Entry 7Y7I (electron microscopy, 3.42 A resolution); this record covers chains D and I of the 12 polymer chains in the assembly.

Chain D:
Molecule: Histone H2B type 1-J
Source organism: Homo sapiens
UniProt: P06899 (H2B1J_HUMAN); residues 0-125 here correspond to UniProt positions 1-126 (UniProt number = residue number + 1)
Chain sequence (129 residues; numbered -3 to 125; the number before each row is that of its first residue; numbers below 1 keep their minus sign (Gly-3 is residue -3)):
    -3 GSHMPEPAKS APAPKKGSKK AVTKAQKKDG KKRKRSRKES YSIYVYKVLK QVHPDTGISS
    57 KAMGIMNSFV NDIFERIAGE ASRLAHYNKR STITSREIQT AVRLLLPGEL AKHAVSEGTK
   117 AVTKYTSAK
Unresolved in the structure: -3 to 29, 124-125
Differences from the reference sequence: expression tag (-3 to -1)
UniProt features mapped onto this chain:
  - modified residue: Pro1 (N-acetylproline), Glu2 (ADP-ribosyl glutamic acid), Lys5 (N6-(2-hydroxyisobutyryl)lysine), Ser6 (ADP-ribosylserine), Lys11 (N6-(beta-hydroxybutyryl)lysine), Lys12 (N6-(2-hydroxyisobutyryl)lysine), Ser14 (Phosphoserine), Lys15 (N6-acetyllysine), Lys16 (N6-(beta-hydroxybutyryl)lysine), Lys20 (N6-(2-hydroxyisobutyryl)lysine), Lys23 (N6-(2-hydroxyisobutyryl)lysine), Lys24 (N6-(2-hydroxyisobutyryl)lysine), Lys34 (N6-(2-hydroxyisobutyryl)lysine), Glu35 (PolyADP-ribosyl glutamic acid), Ser36 (Phosphoserine), Lys43 (N6-(2-hydroxyisobutyryl)lysine), Lys46 (N6-(2-hydroxyisobutyryl)lysine), Lys57 (N6,N6-dimethyllysine), Arg79 (Dimethylated arginine), Lys85 (N6,N6,N6-trimethyllysine) and 6 more in UniProt
  - glycosylation: Ser112 (O-linked (GlcNAc) serine)
  - cross-link (Glycyl lysine isopeptide (Lys-Gly)): Lys5 (interchain with G-Cter in SUMO2), Lys20 (interchain with G-Cter in SUMO2), Lys34 (interchain with G-Cter in ubiquitin), Lys120 (interchain with G-Cter in ubiquitin)

Chain I:
Molecule: Chains: I
Source organism: synthetic construct
Sequence (143 nucleotides; each row starts with the number of its first residue):
     2 TCAGAATCCC GGTGCCGAGG CCGCTCAATT GGTCGTAGAC AGCTCTAGCA CCGCTTAAAC
    62 GCACGTACGC GCTGTCCCCC GCGTTTTAAC CGCCAAGGGG ATTACTCCCT AGTCTCCAGG
   122 CACGAGTCAG ATATATACAT CGA

Chain D / chain I interface:
Pairs across the interface (16; chain D residue first):
  Lys30(D) with DT104(I), phosphate contact
  Arg31(D) with DT104(I), phosphate contact
  Ser32(D) with DT103(I), phosphate contact; DT104(I), hydrogen bond to the phosphate
  Arg33(D) with DT26(I), hydrogen bond to the sugar
  Tyr42(D) with DG20(I), hydrogen bond to the phosphate; DG21(I), phosphate contact
  Ile54(D) with DA19(I), sugar contact; DG20(I), hydrogen bond to the phosphate
  Ser55(D) with DA19(I), hydrogen bond to the phosphate
  Ser56(D) with DA19(I), phosphate contact
  Arg86(D) with DG39(I), phosphate contact; DA40(I), salt bridge to the phosphate
  Ser87(D) with DA38(I), phosphate contact; DG39(I), hydrogen bond to the phosphate
  Thr88(D) with DG39(I), phosphate contact
Interface residues without a listed pair, chain D (13 interface residues in all): Gly53, Lys85

In short:
Chain D and chain I form an interface of 13 and 9 residues respectively, with 6 hydrogen bonds and 1 salt
bridge. Among the polar pairs are Arg33(D)-DT26(I), Ser32(D)-DT104(I) and Tyr42(D)-DG20(I).
Here chain D is Histone H2B type 1-J (Homo sapiens) and chain I is Chains: I (synthetic construct). Entry 7Y7I
(chicken KNL2 in complex with the CENP-A nucleosome) was determined by electron microscopy.
